1PQP - chain A; structure by X-ray diffraction, 2.06 A resolution.

Chain A:
Name: Aspartate-semialdehyde dehydrogenase
Organism: Haemophilus influenzae Rd
Notes: EC 1.2.1.11
Reference sequence: P44801 (DHAS_HAEIN); numbering as in UniProt (aligned over 1-371)
Amino-acid sequence (371 residues; each row starts with the number of its first residue):
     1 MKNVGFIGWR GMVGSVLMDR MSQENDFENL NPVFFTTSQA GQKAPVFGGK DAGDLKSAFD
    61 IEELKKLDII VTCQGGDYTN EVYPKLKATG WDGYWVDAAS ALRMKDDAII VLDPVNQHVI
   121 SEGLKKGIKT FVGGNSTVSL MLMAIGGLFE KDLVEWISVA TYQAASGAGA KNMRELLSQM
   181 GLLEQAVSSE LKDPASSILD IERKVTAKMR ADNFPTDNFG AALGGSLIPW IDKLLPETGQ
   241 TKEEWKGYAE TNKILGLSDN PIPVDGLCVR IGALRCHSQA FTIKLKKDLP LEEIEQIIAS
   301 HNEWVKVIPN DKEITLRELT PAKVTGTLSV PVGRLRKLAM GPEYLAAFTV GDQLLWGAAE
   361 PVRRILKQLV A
Not modelled in the structure: 41-54
Differences from the reference sequence: engineered mutation Ser-136 (Cys in P44801)
Ligand contacts: L-homoserine (HSE): Ser-136, Thr-137, Gln-163, Ala-164, Gly-167, Ala-168, Glu-243, Arg-270, His-277, Gln-353
Swiss-Prot annotation at these positions:
  - active site: His-277 (Proton acceptor)
  - binding site (NADP(+)): Arg-10 to Val-13, Thr-37, Ser-38, Gln-74, Ser-166, Gln-353
  - binding site (phosphate): Arg-103, Lys-246
  - binding site (substrate): Gln-163, Glu-243, Arg-270

In short:
Bound to chain A: L-homoserine. UniProt lists active-site residue His-277, 9 NADP+-binding residues,
phosphate-binding residues Arg-103 and Lys-246 and 3 substrate-binding residues.
Chain A is Aspartate-semialdehyde dehydrogenase (Haemophilus influenzae Rd); the structure, Crystal Structure
of the C136S Mutant of Aspartate Semialdehyde Dehydrogenase from Haemophilus influenzae Bound with Aspartate
..., was determined by X-ray diffraction together with 1PQU from the same study.
